Entry 5CUM (X-ray diffraction, 1.75 A resolution); this record covers chains B and C of the 3 polymer chains in the assembly.

[Chain B (and C)]
Name: Defensin-5
Notes: chain C of this document is another copy of the same molecule, construct and numbering; everything in this record applies to it too
UniProtKB: Q01523 (DEF5_HUMAN); residues 1-32 here correspond to UniProt positions 63-94 (UniProt number = residue number + 62)
Amino-acid sequence (32 residues; each row starts with the number of its first residue):
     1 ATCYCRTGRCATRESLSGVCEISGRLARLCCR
Sequence notes: engineered mutation Ala27 (Tyr89 in Q01523)
Cystine bridges: Cys3-Cys31, Cys5-Cys20, Cys10-Cys30
Metal / ion sites: Ca2+: Glu21, Gly24 (shared with 2 residues of chain A; Glu21(C), Gly24(C) of chain C)

[Chain B / chain C interface]
Residue-residue contacts (7):
  Glu21(B) with Glu21(C); Gly24(C); Arg25(C); Leu26(C), hydrogen bond (side chain-backbone)
  Ser23(B) with Arg25(C)
  Gly24(B) with Gly24(C); Arg25(C)
Interface residues without a listed pair, chain B (4 interface residues in all): Leu26

[Overview]
Chain B and chain C each contribute 4 residues to their interface, with 1 hydrogen bond. The hydrogen-bonded
pair is Glu21(B)-Leu26(C). Glu21(B) and Gly24(B) form the Ca2+ site.
Both chains are Defensin-5. Entry 5CUM (Crystal structure of Human Defensin-5 Y27A mutant crystal form 1) was
determined by X-ray diffraction together with 5CUI and 5CUJ from the same study.
